6ZOW - chains A and a of the 4 polymer chains in the assembly; structure by electron microscopy, 3.00 A resolution.

# Chain A (and a)
Name: Spike glycoprotein
Organism: Severe acute respiratory syndrome coronavirus 2
Notes: chain a of this document is another copy of the same molecule, construct and numbering; everything in this record applies to it too
UniProt: P0DTC2 (SPIKE_SARS2); residue numbers follow UniProt; this construct covers 1-1208
Amino-acid sequence (1288 residues; row label = number of the first residue in the row):
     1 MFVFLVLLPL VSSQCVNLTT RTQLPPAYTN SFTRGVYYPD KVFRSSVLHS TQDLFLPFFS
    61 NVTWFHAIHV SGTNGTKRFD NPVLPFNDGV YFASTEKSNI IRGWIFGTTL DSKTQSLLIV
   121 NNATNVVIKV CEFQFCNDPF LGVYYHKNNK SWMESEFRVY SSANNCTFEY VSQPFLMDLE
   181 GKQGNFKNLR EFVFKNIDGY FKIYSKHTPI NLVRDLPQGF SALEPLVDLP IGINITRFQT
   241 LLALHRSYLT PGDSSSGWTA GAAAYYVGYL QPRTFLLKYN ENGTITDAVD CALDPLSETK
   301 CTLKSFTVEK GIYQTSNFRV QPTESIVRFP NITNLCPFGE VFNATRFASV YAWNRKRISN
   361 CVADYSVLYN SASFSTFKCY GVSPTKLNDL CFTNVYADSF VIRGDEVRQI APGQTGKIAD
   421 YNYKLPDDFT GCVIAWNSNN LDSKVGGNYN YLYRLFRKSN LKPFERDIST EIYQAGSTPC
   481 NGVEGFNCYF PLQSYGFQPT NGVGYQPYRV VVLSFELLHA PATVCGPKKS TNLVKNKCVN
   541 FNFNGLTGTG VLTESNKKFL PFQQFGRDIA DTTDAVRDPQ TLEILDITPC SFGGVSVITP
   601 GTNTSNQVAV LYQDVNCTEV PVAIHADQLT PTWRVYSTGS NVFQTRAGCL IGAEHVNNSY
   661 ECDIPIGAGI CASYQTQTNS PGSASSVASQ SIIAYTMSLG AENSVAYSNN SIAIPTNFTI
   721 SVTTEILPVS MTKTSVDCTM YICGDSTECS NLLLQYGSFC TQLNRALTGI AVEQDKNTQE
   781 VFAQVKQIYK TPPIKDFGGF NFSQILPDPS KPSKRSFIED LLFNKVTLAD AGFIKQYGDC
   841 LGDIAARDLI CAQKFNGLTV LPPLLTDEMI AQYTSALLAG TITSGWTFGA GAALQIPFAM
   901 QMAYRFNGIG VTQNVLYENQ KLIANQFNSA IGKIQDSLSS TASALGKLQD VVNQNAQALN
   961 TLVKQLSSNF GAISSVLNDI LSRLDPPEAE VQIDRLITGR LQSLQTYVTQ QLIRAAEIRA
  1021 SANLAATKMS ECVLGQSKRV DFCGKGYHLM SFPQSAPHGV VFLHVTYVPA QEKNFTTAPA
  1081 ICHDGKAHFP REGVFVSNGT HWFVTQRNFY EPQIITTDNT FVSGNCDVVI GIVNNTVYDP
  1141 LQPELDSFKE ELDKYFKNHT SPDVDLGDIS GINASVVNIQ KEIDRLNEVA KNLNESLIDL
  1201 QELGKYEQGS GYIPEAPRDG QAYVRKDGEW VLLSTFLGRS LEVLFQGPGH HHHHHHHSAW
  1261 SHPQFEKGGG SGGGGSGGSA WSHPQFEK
Not modelled in the structure: 1-26, 67-80, 132-161, 174-187, 243-261, 336-525, 621-639, 677-688, 829-851, 1149-1288 (chain a: 1-335, 446-447, 526-1288)
Differences from the reference sequence: engineered mutation Gly682 (Arg in P0DTC2), Ser683 (Arg in P0DTC2), Ser685 (Arg in P0DTC2), Pro986 (Lys in P0DTC2), Pro987 (Val in P0DTC2); expression tag (1209-1288)
Curated features (UniProtKB/Swiss-Prot):
  - region: Asn280 to Cys301 (Putative superantigen), Arg403 to Asp405 (Integrin-binding motif), Asn448 to Phe456 (Immunodominant HLA epitope recognized by the CD8+), Pro681, Ala684 (Putative superantigen), Ser816 to Tyr837 (Fusion peptide 1), Lys835 to Phe855 (Fusion peptide 2), Asp1163 to Glu1202 (Heptad repeat 2)
  - site: Arg815, Ser816 (Cleavage)
  - glycosylation: Asn17 (N-linked (GlcNAc...) (complex) asparagine), Asn61 (N-linked (GlcNAc...) (hybrid) asparagine), Asn74 (N-linked (GlcNAc...) (complex) asparagine), Asn122 (N-linked (GlcNAc...) (hybrid) asparagine), Asn149 (N-linked (GlcNAc...) (complex) asparagine), Asn165 (N-linked (GlcNAc...) (complex) asparagine), Asn234 (N-linked (GlcNAc...) (high mannose) asparagine), Asn282 (N-linked (GlcNAc...) (complex) asparagine), Thr323 (O-linked (GalNAc) threonine), Ser325 (O-linked (HexNAc...) serine), Asn331 (N-linked (GlcNAc...) (complex) asparagine), Asn343 (N-linked (GlcNAc...) (complex) asparagine), Asn603 (N-linked (GlcNAc...) (hybrid) asparagine), Asn616 (N-linked (GlcNAc...) (complex) asparagine), Asn657 (N-linked (GlcNAc...) (complex) asparagine), Thr676 (O-linked (GlcNAc...) threonine), Thr678 (O-linked (GlcNAc...) threonine), Asn709 (N-linked (GlcNAc...) (high mannose) asparagine), Asn717 (N-linked (GlcNAc...) (hybrid) asparagine), Asn801 (N-linked (GlcNAc...) (hybrid) asparagine) and 6 more in UniProt
Cystine bridges: Cys131-Cys166, Cys291-Cys301, Cys538-Cys590, Cys617-Cys649, Cys662-Cys671, Cys738-Cys760, Cys743-Cys749, Cys1032-Cys1043, Cys1082-Cys1126
Glycans and other covalent adducts: N-acetylglucosamine (NAG) linked to Asn122, Asn165, Asn234, Asn282, Asn331, Asn603, Asn616, Asn657, Asn709, Asn717, Asn801, Asn1074, Asn1098, Asn1134

# How chain A and chain a interact
Pairs across the interface - 15 pairs, chain A then chain a:
  Asn334(A) - Asn360(a)  hydrogen bond (side chain-backbone)
  Asn334(A) - Cys361(a)
  Leu335(A) - Cys336(a)  hydrogen bond (backbone-backbone)
  Leu335(A) - Val362(a)
  Gly526(A) - Val362(a)
  Gly526(A) - Ala363(a)
  Gly526(A) - Leu387(a)  hydrogen bond (backbone-backbone)
  Gly526(A) - Asn388(a)  hydrogen bond (backbone-backbone)
  Gly526(A) - Asp389(a)
  Gly526(A) - Leu390(a)  hydrogen bond (backbone-backbone)
  Gly526(A) - Cys525(a)  hydrogen bond (backbone-backbone)
  Pro527(A) - Val362(a)
  Pro527(A) - Ala363(a)
  Pro527(A) - Asp364(a)
  Pro527(A) - Asn388(a)
Other interface residues (no listed pair), chain a (13 interface residues in all): Pro337, Tyr365

# In short
4 residues of chain A and 13 residues of chain a are in contact, with 6 hydrogen bonds. Among the polar pairs
are Asn334(A)-Asn360(a), Leu335(A)-Cys336(a) and Gly526(A)-Leu387(a). N-acetylglucosamine is covalently linked
to Asn122(A), Asn165(A), Asn234(A), Asn282(A), Asn331(A) and Asn603(A) and 8 more.
Chain A and chain a are both Spike glycoprotein (Severe acute respiratory syndrome coronavirus 2); the
structure, SARS-CoV-2 spike in prefusion state, was determined by electron microscopy together with 6ZP5 and
6ZP7 from the same study.
